PDB entry 3DMT | X-ray diffraction, 2.30 A resolution | chains A and D of the 4 polymer chains in the assembly

[Chain A (and D)]
Protein: Glyceraldehyde-3-phosphate dehydrogenase, glycosomal
Organism: Trypanosoma cruzi
Notes: EC 1.2.1.12; chain D of this document is another copy of the same molecule, construct and numbering; everything in this record applies to it too
UniProt: P22513 (G3PG_TRYCR); residue numbers follow UniProt; this construct covers 1-359
Amino-acid sequence (359 residues; numbered 1 to 359; the number before each row is that of its first residue):
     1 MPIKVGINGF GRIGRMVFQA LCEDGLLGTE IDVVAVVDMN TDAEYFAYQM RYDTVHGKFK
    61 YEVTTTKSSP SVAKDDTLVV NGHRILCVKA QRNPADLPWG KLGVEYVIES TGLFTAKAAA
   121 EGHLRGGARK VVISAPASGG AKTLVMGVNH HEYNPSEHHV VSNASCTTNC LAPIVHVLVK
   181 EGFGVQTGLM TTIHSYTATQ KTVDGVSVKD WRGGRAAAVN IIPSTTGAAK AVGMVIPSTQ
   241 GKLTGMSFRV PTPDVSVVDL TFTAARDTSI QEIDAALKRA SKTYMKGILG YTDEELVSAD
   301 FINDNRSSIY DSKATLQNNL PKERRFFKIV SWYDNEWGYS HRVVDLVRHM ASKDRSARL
Residues lining bound ligands: NAD (nicotinamide-adenine-dinucleotide): Asn8, Gly9, Phe10, Gly11, Arg12, Ile13, Gly14, Val37, Asp38, Met39, Ala90, Gln91, Ser110, Thr111, Gly112, Leu113, Phe114, Thr115, Ser134, Ala135, Cys166, Thr197, Ala198, Asn335, Glu336, Tyr339
Curated features (UniProtKB/Swiss-Prot):
  - motif: Ala357 to Leu359 (Microbody targeting signal)
  - active site: Cys166 (Nucleophile)
  - binding site (NAD(+)): Arg12, Ile13, Asp38, Gln91, Ser134, Asn335
  - binding site (D-glyceraldehyde 3-phosphate): Ser165 to Thr167, Thr197, Thr226, Gly227, Arg249
  - site: His194 (Activates thiol group during catalysis)

[How chain A and chain D interact]
Pairs across the interface (69):
  Arg12(A) - Val203(D)
  Arg12(A) - Asp204(D)  salt bridge
  Arg15(A) - Asp204(D)
  Asp38(A) - Val206(D)
  Asn40(A) - Val208(D)
  Glu44(A) - Trp211(D)
  Tyr45(A) - Gly205(D)  hydrogen bond (side chain-backbone)
  Tyr45(A) - Val206(D)  hydrophobic
  Tyr45(A) - Ser207(D)  hydrogen bond (side chain-backbone)
  Tyr45(A) - Val208(D)  hydrophobic
  Tyr45(A) - Trp211(D)  hydrophobic
  Tyr48(A) - Trp211(D)  hydrogen bond (side chain-backbone)
  Tyr48(A) - Arg212(D)
  Tyr48(A) - Arg215(D)  hydrogen bond
  Tyr52(A) - Arg215(D)
  Asp53(A) - Asp204(D)
  Asp53(A) - Arg215(D)
  Thr54(A) - Asp204(D)  hydrogen bond
  Thr54(A) - Arg215(D)  hydrogen bond
  Thr54(A) - Ala216(D)
  Thr54(A) - Val219(D)
  Thr54(A) - Asn220(D)  hydrogen bond
  Tyr196(A) - Thr202(D)
  Tyr196(A) - Val203(D)
  Tyr196(A) - Ala218(D)
  Thr197(A) - Thr202(D)  hydrogen bond (backbone-side chain)
  Ala198(A) - Thr202(D)
  Ala198(A) - Val203(D)
  Gln200(A) - Thr202(D)
  Lys201(A) - Thr202(D)
  Thr202(A) - Tyr196(D)
  Thr202(A) - Thr197(D)  hydrogen bond (side chain-backbone)
  Thr202(A) - Ala198(D)
  Thr202(A) - Gln200(D)
  Thr202(A) - Lys201(D)
  Thr202(A) - Thr202(D)
  Thr202(A) - Ala217(D)
  Val203(A) - Arg12(D)
  Val203(A) - Tyr196(D)
  Val203(A) - Ala198(D)
  Val203(A) - Pro253(D)
  Asp204(A) - Arg12(D)
  Asp204(A) - Arg15(D)
  Asp204(A) - Asp53(D)
  Asp204(A) - Thr54(D)  hydrogen bond
  Gly205(A) - Tyr45(D)  hydrogen bond (backbone-side chain)
  Val206(A) - Asp38(D)
  Val206(A) - Tyr45(D)
  Val206(A) - Gln49(D)
  Ser207(A) - Tyr45(D)  hydrogen bond (backbone-side chain)
  Val208(A) - Asn40(D)
  Val208(A) - Tyr45(D)  hydrophobic
  Trp211(A) - Glu44(D)
  Trp211(A) - Tyr45(D)
  Trp211(A) - Tyr48(D)  hydrophobic
  Arg215(A) - Tyr48(D)  hydrogen bond
  Arg215(A) - Tyr52(D)
  Arg215(A) - Asp53(D)
  Arg215(A) - Thr54(D)  hydrogen bond
  Ala216(A) - Thr54(D)
  Ala217(A) - Thr202(D)
  Ala218(A) - Tyr196(D)
  Ala218(A) - Ala218(D)  hydrophobic
  Val219(A) - Thr54(D)
  Val219(A) - Tyr196(D)
  Val219(A) - Pro253(D)
  Asn220(A) - Thr54(D)  hydrogen bond
  Pro253(A) - Val203(D)
  Pro253(A) - Val219(D)  hydrophobic
Interface residues without a listed pair, chain A (33 interface residues in all): Asp42, Gln49, Arg212
Interface residues without a listed pair, chain D (33 interface residues in all): Asp42

[Overview]
Chain A and chain D each contribute 33 residues to their interface; the contacts include 15 hydrogen bonds and
1 salt bridge. Polar contacts include Arg12(A)-Asp204(D), Tyr45(A)-Gly205(D) and Tyr45(A)-Ser207(D). Ligands
of chain A: NAD.
Both chains are Glyceraldehyde-3-phosphate dehydrogenase, glycosomal (Trypanosoma cruzi). Entry 3DMT
(Structure of Glycosomal Glyceraldehyde-3-Phosphate Dehydrogenase from Trypanosoma cruzi in complex with the
irreversible iodoacetate inhibitor) was determined by X-ray diffraction.
